3U4H - chain A; structure by X-ray diffraction, 1.88 A resolution.

Chain A:
Name: ADP-ribosyl cyclase 1
From: Homo sapiens
Notes: EC 3.2.2.5; fragment: extracellular domain, enzymatic domain
UniProt: P28907 (CD38_HUMAN); residue numbers follow UniProt; this construct covers 45-300
Amino-acid sequence (262 residues; each row starts with the number of its first residue):
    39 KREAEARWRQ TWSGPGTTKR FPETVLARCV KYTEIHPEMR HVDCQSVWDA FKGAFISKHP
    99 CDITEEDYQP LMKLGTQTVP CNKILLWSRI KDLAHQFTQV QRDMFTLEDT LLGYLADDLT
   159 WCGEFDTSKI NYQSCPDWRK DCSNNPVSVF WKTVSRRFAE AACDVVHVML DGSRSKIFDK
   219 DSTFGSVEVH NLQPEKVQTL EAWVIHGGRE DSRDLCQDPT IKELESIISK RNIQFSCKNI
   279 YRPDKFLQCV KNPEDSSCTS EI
Disordered / not traced: 39-47, 246-249, 297-300
Construct notes: expression tag (39-44); engineered mutation Thr49 (Gln in P28907), Asp100 (Asn in P28907), Asp164 (Asn in P28907), Asp209 (Asn in P28907), Asp219 (Asn in P28907)
Swiss-Prot annotation at these positions:
  - active site: Cys119, Cys201
Disulfide bonds: Cys67-Cys82, Cys99-Cys180, Cys119-Cys201, Cys160-Cys173, Cys254-Cys275, Cys287-Cys296
Small-molecule neighbours: 8-Amino-N1-Cyclic Inosine 5'-Diphosphoribose (C8R): Leu124, Trp125, Ser126, Arg127, Lys129, Leu145, Glu146, Asp155, Asp156, Trp189, Ser193, Phe196, Ser220, Thr221, Phe222, Glu226
Reported in the primary citation:
  - binding site for 8-Amino-N1-Cyclic Inosine 5'-Diphosphoribose: Trp125, Arg127, Glu146, Asp155, Thr221, Phe222, Glu226
  - conformationally variable residues (side-chain flip): Glu146
  - catalytic residues: Glu226 (citing earlier work)

Overview:
Bound to chain A: 8-Amino-N1-Cyclic Inosine 5'-Diphosphoribose. Curated annotation (UniProt) lists active-site
residues Cys119 and Cys201. The paper reports the catalytic residue Glu226; a binding site for
8-Amino-N1-Cyclic Inosine 5'-Diphosphoribose at Trp125, Arg127 and Glu146 among others.
Chain A is ADP-ribosyl cyclase 1 (Homo sapiens); the structure, CD38 structure-based inhibitor design using
the N1-cyclic inosine 5'-diphosphate ribose template, was determined by X-ray diffraction (same publication as
3U4I).
